6Z27 - chains H and L of the 3 polymer chains in the assembly; structure by X-ray diffraction, 2.10 A resolution.

Chain H:
Name: Reaction center protein H chain
Source organism: Rhodobacter sphaeroides
UniProtKB: P0C0Y7 (RCEH_RHOSH); residue numbers follow UniProt; this construct covers 1-250
Chain sequence (250 residues; each row starts with the number of its first residue):
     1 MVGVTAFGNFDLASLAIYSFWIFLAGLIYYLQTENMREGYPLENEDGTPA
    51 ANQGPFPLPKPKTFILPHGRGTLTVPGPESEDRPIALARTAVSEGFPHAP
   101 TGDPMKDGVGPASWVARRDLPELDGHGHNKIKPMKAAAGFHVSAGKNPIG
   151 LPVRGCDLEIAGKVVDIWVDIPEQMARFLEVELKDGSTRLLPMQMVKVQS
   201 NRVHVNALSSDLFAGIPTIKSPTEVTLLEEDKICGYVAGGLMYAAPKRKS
Unresolved in the structure: 1-8, 249-250

Chain L:
Name: Reaction center protein L chain
Source organism: Rhodobacter sphaeroides
UniProtKB: P0C0Y8 (RCEL_RHOSH); residues 1-281 here correspond to UniProt positions 2-282 (UniProt number = residue number + 1)
Chain sequence (281 residues; each row starts with the number of its first residue):
     1 ALLSFERKYRVPGGTLVGGNLFDFWVGPFYVGFFGVATFFFAALGIILIA
    51 WSAVLQGTWNPQLISVYPPALEYGLGGAPLAKGGLWQIITICATGAFVSW
   101 ALREVEICRKLGIGYHIPFAFAFAILAYLTLVLFRPVMMGAWGYAFPYGI
   151 WTHLDWVSNTGYTYGNFHYNPAHMIAITFFFTNALALALHGALVLSAANP
   201 EKGKEMRTPDHEDTFFRDLVGYSIGTLGIHRLGLLLSLSAVFFSALCMII
   251 TGTIWFDQWVDWWQWWVKLPWWANIPGGING
Unresolved in the structure: 271-281
Differences from the reference sequence: engineered mutation Thr178 (Ser179 in P0C0Y8)
Metal / ion sites: Fe ion: His190, His230 (shared with 3 residues of chain M)
Residues lining bound ligands:
  - bacteriochlorophyll a (BCL), molecule 1: Ile46, Ile49, Phe97, Tyr128, Leu131, Phe146, Ile150, Trp151, His153, Leu154, Trp156, Val157
  - bacteriochlorophyll a (BCL), molecule 2: Phe97, Phe121, Ala124, Ile125, Ala127, Tyr128, Leu131, Trp156, Val157, Ser158, Thr160, Gly161, Tyr162, Asn166, Phe167, His168, His173, Ala176, Ile177, Phe180, Phe181, Val241, Ser244, Ala245, Cys247, Met248
  - bacteriochlorophyll a (BCL), molecule 3: Val157, Tyr162, Asn166, His168, Phe181
  - bacteriochlorophyll a (BCL), molecule 4: His168, Met174, Ile177, Thr178, Phe181, Thr182, Leu185
  - bacteriopheophytin a (BPH), molecule 1: Thr38, Phe41, Ala42, Gly45, Ile49, Ile89, Cys92, Ala93, Ala96, Phe97, Trp100, Glu104, Ile117, Ala120, Phe121, Phe123, Ala124, Tyr128, Phe146, Tyr148, Gly149, Ile150, His153, Phe180, Ser237, Leu238, Val241
  - bacteriopheophytin a (BPH), molecule 2: Phe181, Ala184, Leu185, Ala188, Leu189, Phe216, Leu219, Val220
  - ubiquinone-10 (U10): Val26, Phe29, Tyr30, Val31, Gly35, Thr38, Phe39, Trp100, Arg103

Chain H / chain L interface:
Pairs across the interface - 69 pairs, chain H then chain L:
  Gly39(H) - Leu3(L)
  Gly39(H) - Ser4(L)  hydrogen bond (backbone-backbone)
  Gly39(H) - Phe5(L)
  Tyr40(H) - Leu3(L)  hydrophobic
  Leu42(H) - Ala1(L)  hydrophobic
  Leu42(H) - Leu2(L)
  Leu42(H) - Leu3(L)  hydrophobic
  Glu43(H) - Ala1(L)
  Glu43(H) - Leu2(L)  hydrogen bond (backbone-backbone)
  Glu43(H) - Ser4(L)
  Glu45(H) - Arg7(L)
  Glu45(H) - Arg10(L)  salt bridge
  Ala50(H) - Ala1(L)  hydrophobic
  Lys62(H) - Asn199(L)  hydrogen bond
  Phe64(H) - Ala198(L)
  Phe64(H) - Met206(L)  hydrophobic
  Ile65(H) - Glu205(L)
  Ile65(H) - Met206(L)  hydrogen bond (backbone-backbone)
  Pro67(H) - Glu205(L)
  Pro67(H) - Met206(L)
  His68(H) - Glu205(L)
  Glu79(H) - Ser4(L)
  Glu81(H) - Ser4(L)
  Glu81(H) - Phe5(L)
  Glu81(H) - Lys8(L)  salt bridge
  Arg83(H) - Lys8(L)
  Ile85(H) - Arg7(L)
  Ile85(H) - Lys8(L)
  Leu87(H) - Arg7(L)
  Leu87(H) - Lys8(L)
  Leu87(H) - Val11(L)  hydrophobic
  Gly95(H) - Phe24(L)
  Gly95(H) - Trp25(L)  hydrogen bond (backbone-backbone)
  Phe96(H) - Phe24(L)  hydrophobic
  Pro97(H) - Arg10(L)
  Pro97(H) - Val11(L)
  Pro97(H) - Pro12(L)
  Pro97(H) - Asp23(L)
  Pro97(H) - Trp25(L)
  His98(H) - Arg7(L)  hydrogen bond
  His98(H) - Arg10(L)  hydrogen bond (backbone-backbone)
  His98(H) - Val11(L)
  His98(H) - Pro12(L)
  Val109(H) - Lys8(L)
  Gly110(H) - Lys8(L)  hydrogen bond (backbone-backbone)
  Gly110(H) - Tyr9(L)
  Gly110(H) - Val11(L)
  Pro111(H) - Val11(L)
  Pro111(H) - Lys110(L)
  Pro111(H) - Leu111(L)
  Pro111(H) - Gly112(L)
  Ser113(H) - Lys8(L)
  Ser113(H) - Tyr9(L)
  Trp114(H) - Lys8(L)
  Asp124(H) - Asp210(L)
  Gly125(H) - Thr208(L)
  Gly125(H) - Asp210(L)  hydrogen bond (backbone-side chain)
  Lys130(H) - Pro209(L)
  Pro172(H) - Asp210(L)
  Glu173(H) - Pro209(L)
  Glu173(H) - Thr226(L)  hydrogen bond
  Met175(H) - Leu227(L)  hydrophobic
  Ala238(H) - Gly112(L)
  Met242(H) - Pro12(L)
  Met242(H) - Gly13(L)
  Met242(H) - Gly14(L)
  Met242(H) - Arg109(L)
  Met242(H) - Lys110(L)
  Tyr243(H) - Val11(L)
Other interface residues (no listed pair), chain H (43 interface residues in all): Glu38, Leu66, Ala88, Arg89, Glu94, Pro100, Val115, Arg177, Leu241
Other interface residues (no listed pair), chain L (30 interface residues in all): Asp213

Summary:
43 residues of chain H and 30 residues of chain L are in contact, with 10 hydrogen bonds and 2 salt bridges.
Polar contacts include Glu45(H)-Arg10(L), Glu81(H)-Lys8(L) and Lys62(H)-Asn199(L). Ligands of chain L: 4
copies of bacteriochlorophyll a, bacteriopheophytin a and ubiquinone-10.
Here chain H is Reaction center protein H chain and chain L is Reaction center protein L chain, both from
Rhodobacter sphaeroides. Entry 6Z27 (Photosynthetic Reaction Center From Rhodobacter Sphaeroides strain RV LCP
crystallization) was determined by X-ray diffraction, deposited together with 6Z02 and 6Z1J.
